Entry 9DUT (electron microscopy, 3.30 A resolution); this record covers chains A and D of the 7 polymer chains in the assembly.

# Chain A
Molecule: RNA-directed RNA polymerase L
Source organism: Measles virus strain Edmonston-B
Notes: EC 2.7.7.48, 3.6.1.-, 2.7.7.88, 2.1.1.-
UniProtKB: Q83626 (Q83626_9MONO); residues 1-2183 here = UniProt positions 1-2183
Sequence (2183 residues; numbered 1 to 2183; the number before each row is that of its first residue):
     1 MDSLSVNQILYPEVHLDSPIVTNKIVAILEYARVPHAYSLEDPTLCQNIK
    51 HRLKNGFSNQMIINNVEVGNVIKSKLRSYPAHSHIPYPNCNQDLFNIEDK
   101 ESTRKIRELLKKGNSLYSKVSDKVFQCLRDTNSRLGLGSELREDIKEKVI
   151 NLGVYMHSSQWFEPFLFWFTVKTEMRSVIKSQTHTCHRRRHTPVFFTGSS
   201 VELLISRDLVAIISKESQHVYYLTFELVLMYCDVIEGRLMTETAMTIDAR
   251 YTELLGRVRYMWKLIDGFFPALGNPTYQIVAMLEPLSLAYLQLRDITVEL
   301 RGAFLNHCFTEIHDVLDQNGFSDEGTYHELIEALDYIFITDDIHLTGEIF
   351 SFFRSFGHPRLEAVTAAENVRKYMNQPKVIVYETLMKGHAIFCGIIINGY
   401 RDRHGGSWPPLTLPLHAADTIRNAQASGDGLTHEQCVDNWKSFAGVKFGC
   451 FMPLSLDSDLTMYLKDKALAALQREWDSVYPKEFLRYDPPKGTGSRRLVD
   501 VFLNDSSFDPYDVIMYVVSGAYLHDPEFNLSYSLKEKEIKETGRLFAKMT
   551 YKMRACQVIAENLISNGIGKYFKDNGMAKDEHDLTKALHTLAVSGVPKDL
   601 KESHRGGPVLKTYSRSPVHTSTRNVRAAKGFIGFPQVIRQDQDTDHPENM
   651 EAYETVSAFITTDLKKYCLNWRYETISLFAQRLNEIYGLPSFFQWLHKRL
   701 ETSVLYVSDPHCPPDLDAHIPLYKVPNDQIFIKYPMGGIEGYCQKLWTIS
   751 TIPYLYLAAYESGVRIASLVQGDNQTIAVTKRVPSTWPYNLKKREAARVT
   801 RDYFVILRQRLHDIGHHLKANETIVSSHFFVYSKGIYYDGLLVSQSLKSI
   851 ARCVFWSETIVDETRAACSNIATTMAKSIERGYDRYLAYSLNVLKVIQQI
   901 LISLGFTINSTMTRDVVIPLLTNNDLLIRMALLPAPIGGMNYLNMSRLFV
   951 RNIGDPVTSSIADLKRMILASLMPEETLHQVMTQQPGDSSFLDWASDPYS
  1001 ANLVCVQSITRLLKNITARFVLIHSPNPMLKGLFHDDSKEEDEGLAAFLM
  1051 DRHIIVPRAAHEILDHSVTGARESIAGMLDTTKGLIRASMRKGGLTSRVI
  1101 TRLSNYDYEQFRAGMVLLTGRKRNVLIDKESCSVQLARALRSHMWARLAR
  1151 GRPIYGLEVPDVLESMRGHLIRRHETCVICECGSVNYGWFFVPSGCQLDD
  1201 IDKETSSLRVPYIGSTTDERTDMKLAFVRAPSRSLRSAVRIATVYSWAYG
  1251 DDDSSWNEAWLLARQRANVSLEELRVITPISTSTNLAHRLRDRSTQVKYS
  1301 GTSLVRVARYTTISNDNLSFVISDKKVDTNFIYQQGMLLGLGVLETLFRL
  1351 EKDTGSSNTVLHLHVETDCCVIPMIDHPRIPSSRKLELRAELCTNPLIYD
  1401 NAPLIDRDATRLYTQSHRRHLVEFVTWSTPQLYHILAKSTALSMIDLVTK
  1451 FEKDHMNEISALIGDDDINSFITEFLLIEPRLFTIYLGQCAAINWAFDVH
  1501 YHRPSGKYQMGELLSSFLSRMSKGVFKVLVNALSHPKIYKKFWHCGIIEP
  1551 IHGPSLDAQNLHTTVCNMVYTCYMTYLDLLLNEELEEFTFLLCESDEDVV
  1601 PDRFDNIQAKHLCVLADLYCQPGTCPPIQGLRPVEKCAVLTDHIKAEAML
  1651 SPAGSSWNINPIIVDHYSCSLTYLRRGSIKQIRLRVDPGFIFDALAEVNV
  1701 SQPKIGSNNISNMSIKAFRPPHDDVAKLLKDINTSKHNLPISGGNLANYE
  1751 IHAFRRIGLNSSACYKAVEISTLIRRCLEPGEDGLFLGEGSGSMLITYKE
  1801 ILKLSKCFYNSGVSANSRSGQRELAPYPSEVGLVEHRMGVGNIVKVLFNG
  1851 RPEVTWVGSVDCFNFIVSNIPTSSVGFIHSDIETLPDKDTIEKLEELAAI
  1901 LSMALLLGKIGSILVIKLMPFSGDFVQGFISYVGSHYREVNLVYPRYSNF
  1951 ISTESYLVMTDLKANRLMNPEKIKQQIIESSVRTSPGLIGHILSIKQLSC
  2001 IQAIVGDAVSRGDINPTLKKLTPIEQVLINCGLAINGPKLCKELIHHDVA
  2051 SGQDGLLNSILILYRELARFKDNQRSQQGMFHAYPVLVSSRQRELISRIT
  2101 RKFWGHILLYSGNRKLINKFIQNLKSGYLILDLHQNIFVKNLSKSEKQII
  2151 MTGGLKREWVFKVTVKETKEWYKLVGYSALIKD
Not modelled in the structure: 1-6, 183-189, 541-543, 575-647, 1202-1230, 1280-1301, 1320-1328, 1368-1375, 1406-1421, 1452-1465, 1544-1559, 1691-1698, 1705-1711, 1741-1745, 1816-1822, 2074-2080

# Chain D
Molecule: Phosphoprotein
Source organism: Measles virus strain Edmonston-B
UniProtKB: Q83623 (PHOSP_MEASF); residue numbers follow UniProt; this construct covers 1-507
Sequence (509 residues; numbered 1 to 509; the number before each row is that of its first residue):
     1 MAEEQARHVKNGLECIRALKAEPIGSLAIEEAMAAWSEISDNPGQERATC
    51 REEKAGSSGLSKPCLSAIGSTEGGAPRIRGQGPGESDDDAETLGIPPRNL
   101 QASSTGLQCHYVYDHSGEAVKGIQDADSIMVQSGLDGDSTLSGGDNESEN
   151 SDVDIGEPDTEGYAITDRGSAPISMGFRASDVETAEGGEIHELLRLQSRG
   201 NNFPKLGKTLNVPPPPDPGRASTSGTPIKKGTDARLASFGTEIASSLTGG
   251 ATQCARKSPSEPSGPGAPAGNVPECVSNAALIQEWTPESGTTISPRSQNN
   301 EEGGDHYDDELFSDVQDIKTALAKIHEDNQKIISKLESLLLLKGEVESIK
   351 KQINRQNISISTLEGHLSSIMIAIPGLGKDPNDPTADVEINPDLKPIIGR
   401 DSGRALAEVLKKPVASRQLQGMTNGRTSSRGQLLKEFQLKPIGKKMSSAV
   451 GFVPDTGPASRSVIRSIIKSSRLEEDRKRYLMTLLDDIKGANDLAKFHQM
   501 LMKIIMKSG
Not modelled in the structure: 1-323, 381-509
Differences from the reference sequence: expression tag (508-509)
UniProt features mapped onto this chain:
  - region (Interaction with the L polymerase): Ser-361 to Leu-377, Pro-396 to Leu-410
  - binding site (Ca(2+)): Asp-314
  - modified residue (Phosphoserine): Ser-86, Ser-151

# How chain A and chain D interact
Contacting residue pairs (27; chain A residue first):
  Asn-375(A) with Gly-376(D); Leu-377(D)
  Pro-377(A) with Ile-374(D); Pro-375(D); Gly-376(D)
  Lys-378(A) with Ala-373(D); Ile-374(D), hydrogen bond (backbone-backbone)
  Val-379(A) with Met-371(D), hydrophobic; Ile-372(D)
  Ile-380(A) with Met-371(D); Ile-372(D), hydrogen bond (backbone-backbone); Ile-374(D), hydrophobic
  Val-381(A) with Met-371(D), hydrophobic
  Tyr-382(A) with Ile-370(D), hydrogen bond (backbone-backbone)
  Glu-383(A) with Ser-368(D); Ser-369(D), hydrogen bond
  Lys-441(A) with Glu-364(D), salt bridge; Ser-368(D)
  Arg-672(A) with Ile-374(D)
  Glu-674(A) with Ile-374(D)
  Thr-702(A) with Asp-380(D)
  Tyr-734(A) with Gly-378(D); Asp-380(D), hydrogen bond
  Met-736(A) with Pro-375(D); Gly-376(D); Leu-377(D); Gly-378(D)
Also at the interface, not in a pair above, chain A (19 interface residues in all): Met-374, Gln-376, Trp-440, Glu-701, Asn-727
Also at the interface, not in a pair above, chain D (15 interface residues in all): Leu-367, Lys-379

# Overview
Chain A and chain D form an interface of 19 and 15 residues respectively; the contacts include 5 hydrogen
bonds and 1 salt bridge. Polar pairs include Lys-441(A)/Glu-364(D), Glu-383(A)/Ser-369(D) and
Tyr-734(A)/Asp-380(D). Curated annotation (UniProt) lists Ca2+-binding residue Asp-314(D) on chain D.
Here chain A is RNA-directed RNA polymerase L and chain D is Phosphoprotein, both from Measles virus strain
Edmonston-B. Entry 9DUT (Cryo-EM structure of the Measles Virus polymerase (L) protein in complex with the
tetrameric phosphoprotein (P) ...) was determined by electron microscopy (same publication as 9DUS).
